Entry 4R1R (X-ray diffraction, 3.20 A resolution); this record covers chains A and D of the 3 polymer chains in the assembly.

Chain A:
Protein: Ribonucleotide reductase R1 protein
From: Escherichia coli
Notes: EC 1.17.4.1
UniProtKB: P00452 (RIR1_ECOLI); residues 1-761 here = UniProt positions 1-761
Sequence (761 residues; numbered 1 to 761; the number before each row is that of its first residue):
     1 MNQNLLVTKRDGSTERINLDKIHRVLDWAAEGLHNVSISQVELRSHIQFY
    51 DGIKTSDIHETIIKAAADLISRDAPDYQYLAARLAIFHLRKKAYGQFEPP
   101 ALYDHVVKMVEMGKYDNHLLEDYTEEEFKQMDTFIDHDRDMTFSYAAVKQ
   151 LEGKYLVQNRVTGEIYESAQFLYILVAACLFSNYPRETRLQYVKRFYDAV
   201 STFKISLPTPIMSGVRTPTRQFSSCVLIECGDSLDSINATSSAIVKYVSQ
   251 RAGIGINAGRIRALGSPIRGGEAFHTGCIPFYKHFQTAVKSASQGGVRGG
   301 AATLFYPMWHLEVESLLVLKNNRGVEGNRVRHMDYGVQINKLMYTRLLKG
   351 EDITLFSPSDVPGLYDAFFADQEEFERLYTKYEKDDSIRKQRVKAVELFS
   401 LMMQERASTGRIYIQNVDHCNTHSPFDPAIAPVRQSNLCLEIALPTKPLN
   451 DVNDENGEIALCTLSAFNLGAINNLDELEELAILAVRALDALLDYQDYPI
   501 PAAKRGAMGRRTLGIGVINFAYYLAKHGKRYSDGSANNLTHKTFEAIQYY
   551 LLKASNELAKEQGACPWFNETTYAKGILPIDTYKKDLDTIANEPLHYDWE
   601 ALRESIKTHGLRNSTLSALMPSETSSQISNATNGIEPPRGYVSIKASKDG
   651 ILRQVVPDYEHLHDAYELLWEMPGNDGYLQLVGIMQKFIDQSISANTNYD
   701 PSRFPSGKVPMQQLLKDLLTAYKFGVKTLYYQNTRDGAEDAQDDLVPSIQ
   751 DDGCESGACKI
Disordered / not traced: 1-4, 738-761
Construct notes: engineered mutation A292 (Cys in P00452)
Ligand contacts:
  - GDP (guanosine-5'-diphosphate): P208, T209, P210, S224, C225, R251, A252, G253, N437, L438, C439, E441, L464, M620, P621, S622, E623, T624, S625
  - dTTP (TTP): D232, S233, L234, I237, I261, R262, I268, R269, A273, H275, T276, F281
Curated features (UniProtKB/Swiss-Prot):
  - active site: N437 (Proton acceptor), C439 (Cysteine radical intermediate), E441 (Proton acceptor)
  - binding site (ATP): K9, E15 to K21, T55, K91
  - binding site (GDP): T209, N437, E441, E623 to S625
  - binding site (dTTP): D232 to L234, R262, R269
  - site: C225 (Important for hydrogen atom transfer), C462 (Important for hydrogen atom transfer), Y730 (Important for electron transfer), Y731 (Important for electron transfer), C754 (Interacts with thioredoxin/glutaredoxin), C759 (Interacts with thioredoxin/glutaredoxin)
  - modified residue: K283 (N6-acetyllysine)
  - natural variant: M1 to N2 (deletion: In 15% of the chains), M1 (deletion: In 30% of the chains)
  - mutagenesis: E441 (E441A/Q: Loss of activity; E441D: Decrease in activity), Y730 (Y730F: Loss of activity), Y731 (Y731F: Loss of activity)

Chain D:
Protein: Ribonucleotide reductase R2 protein
From: Escherichia coli
Notes: fragment: c-terminal portion, 20 residues
UniProtKB: P69924 (RIR2_ECOLI); residues 356-375 here = UniProt positions 356-375
Sequence (20 residues; each row starts with the number of its first residue):
   356 YLVGQIDSEVDTDDLSNFQL
Disordered / not traced: 356-359

Chain A / chain D interface:
Pairs across the interface (42):
  K341(A) - L375(D)
  Y344(A) - L375(D)  hydrophobic
  T345(A) - L375(D)
  L347(A) - T367(D)
  L348(A) - T367(D)
  L348(A) - L370(D)
  L348(A) - S371(D)
  L348(A) - F373(D)
  L348(A) - L375(D)  hydrophobic
  G350(A) - T367(D)
  V396(A) - V365(D)  hydrophobic
  V396(A) - T367(D)
  S400(A) - V365(D)
  A407(A) - I361(D)  hydrophobic
  K584(A) - L375(D)  hydrogen bond (side chain-backbone)
  G707(A) - Q360(D)
  K708(A) - Q360(D)
  K708(A) - I361(D)
  K708(A) - D362(D)
  V709(A) - Q360(D)  hydrogen bond (backbone-backbone)
  V709(A) - I361(D)
  V709(A) - D362(D)  hydrogen bond (backbone-backbone)
  P710(A) - D362(D)
  M711(A) - D362(D)  hydrogen bond (backbone-backbone)
  M711(A) - S363(D)
  M711(A) - E364(D)
  M711(A) - V365(D)  hydrophobic
  Q712(A) - E364(D)
  Q712(A) - V365(D)
  Q712(A) - D366(D)  hydrogen bond (side chain-backbone)
  Q712(A) - D369(D)  hydrogen bond
  Q712(A) - L370(D)
  L714(A) - I361(D)  hydrophobic
  L715(A) - V365(D)  hydrophobic
  L715(A) - L370(D)  hydrophobic
  L719(A) - F373(D)
  L719(A) - L375(D)  hydrophobic
  T720(A) - F373(D)
  Y722(A) - L375(D)  hydrophobic
  K723(A) - F373(D)
  K723(A) - Q374(D)  hydrogen bond (side chain-backbone)
  K723(A) - L375(D)
Other interface residues (no listed pair), chain A (24 interface residues in all): D586, K716

In short:
The interface between chain A and chain D involves 24 residues on one side and 14 on the other, with 7
hydrogen bonds. Polar contacts include K584(A)-L375(D), Q712(A)-D366(D) and Q712(A)-D369(D). Bound to chain A:
dTTP and GDP.
Chain A is Ribonucleotide reductase R1 protein and chain D is Ribonucleotide reductase R2 protein, both from
Escherichia coli; the structure, Ribonucleotide reductase R1 protein with substrate, GDP and effector dttp
from escherichia coli, was determined by X-ray diffraction together with 1R1R from the same study.
